Entry 7BTY (electron microscopy, 3.20 A resolution); this record covers chains C and L of the 4 polymer chains in the assembly.

# Chain C
Protein: Sorting assembly machinery 37 kDa subunit
Source organism: Saccharomyces cerevisiae
UniProtKB: P50110 (SAM37_YEAST); numbering as in UniProt (aligned over 1-327)
Sequence (327 residues; each row starts with the number of its first residue):
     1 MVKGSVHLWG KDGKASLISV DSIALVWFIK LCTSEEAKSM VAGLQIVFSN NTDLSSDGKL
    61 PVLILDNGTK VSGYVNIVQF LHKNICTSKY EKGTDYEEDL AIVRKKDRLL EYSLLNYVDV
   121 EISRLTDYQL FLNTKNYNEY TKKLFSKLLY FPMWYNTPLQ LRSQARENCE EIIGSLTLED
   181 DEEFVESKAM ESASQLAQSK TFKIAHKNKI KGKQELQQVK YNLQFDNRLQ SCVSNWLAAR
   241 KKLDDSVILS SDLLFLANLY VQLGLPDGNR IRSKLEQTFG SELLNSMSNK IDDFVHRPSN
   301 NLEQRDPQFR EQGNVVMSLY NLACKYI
Disordered / not traced: 1, 89-96, 175-185

# Chain L
Protein: MDM10 isoform 1
Source organism: Saccharomyces cerevisiae
UniProtKB: A0A6A5PXD8 (A0A6A5PXD8_YEASX); residues 1-493 here = UniProt positions 1-493
Sequence (493 residues; each row starts with the number of its first residue):
     1 MLPYMDQVLR AFYQSTHWST QNSYEDITAT SRTLLDFRIP SAIHLQISNK STPNTFNSLD
    61 FSTRSRINGS LSYLYSDAQQ LEKFMRNSTD IPLQDATETY RQLQPNLNFS VSSANTLSSD
   121 NTTVDNDKKL LHDSKFVKKS LYYGRMYYPS SDLEAMIIKR LSPQTQFMLK GVSSFKESLN
   181 VLTCYFQRDS HRNLQEWIFS TSDLLCGYRV LHNFLTTPSK FNTSLYNNSS LSLGAEFWLG
   241 LVSLSPGCST TLRYYTHSTN TGRPLTLTLS WNPLFGHISS TYSAKTGTNS TFCAKYDFNL
   301 YSIESNLSFG CEFWQKKHHL LETNKNNNDK LEPISDELVD INPNSRATKL LHENVPDLNS
   361 AVNDIPSTLD IPVHKQKLLN DLTYAFSSSL RKIDEERSTI EKFDNKINSS IFTSVWKLST
   421 SLRDKTLKLL WEGKWRGFLI SAGTELVFTR GFQESLSDDE KNDNAISISA TDTENGNIPV
   481 FPAKFGIQFQ YST
Disordered / not traced: 1-2, 88-135, 216-227, 320-409, 450-476

# Interface between chain C and chain L
Residue-residue contacts (14):
  Lys142(C) - Phe481(L)
  Ser146(C) - Ile478(L)
  Tyr155(C) - Phe481(L)  hydrophobic
  Tyr155(C) - Pro482(L)
  Ser187(C) - Asp152(L)
  Lys188(C) - Glu177(L)
  Glu191(C) - Leu179(L)
  Ser194(C) - Tyr185(L)
  Gln198(C) - Trp238(L)
  Lys200(C) - Glu236(L)
  Thr201(C) - Pro246(L)
  Lys203(C) - His277(L)
  Ile204(C) - Phe275(L)  hydrophobic
  Ile204(C) - His277(L)
Other interface residues (no listed pair), chain C (16 interface residues in all): Lys143, Glu186, Met190, Ser199
Other interface residues (no listed pair), chain L (23 interface residues in all): Tyr147, Leu153, Val172, Ser174, Val181, Leu205, Arg209, Gly247, Asn272, Thr449, Val480

# In short
The interface between chain C and chain L involves 16 residues on one side and 23 on the other.
Here chain C is Sorting assembly machinery 37 kDa subunit and chain L is MDM10 isoform 1, both from
Saccharomyces cerevisiae. Entry 7BTY (The mitochondrial SAM-Mdm10 supercomplex in Nanodisc from S.cere) was
determined by electron microscopy, deposited together with 7BTW and 7BTX.
